PDB entry 8RUZ | X-ray diffraction, 1.82 A resolution | chains A and B

== Chain A ==
Molecule: Egl nine homolog 1
From: Homo sapiens
Notes: EC 1.14.11.29
Reference sequence: Q9GZT9 (EGLN1_HUMAN); residues 181-407 here = UniProt positions 181-407
Amino-acid sequence (227 residues; row label = number of the first residue in the row):
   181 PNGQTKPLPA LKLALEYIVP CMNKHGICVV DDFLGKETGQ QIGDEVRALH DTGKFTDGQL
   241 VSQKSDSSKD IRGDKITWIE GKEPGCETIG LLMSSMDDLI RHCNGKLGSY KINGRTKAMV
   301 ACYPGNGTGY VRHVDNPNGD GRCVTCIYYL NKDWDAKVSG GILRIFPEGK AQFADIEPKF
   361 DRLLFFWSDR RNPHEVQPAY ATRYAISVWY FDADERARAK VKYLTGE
Unresolved in the structure: 181-187, 407
Sequence notes: engineered mutation Ser-387 (Thr in Q9GZT9)
Swiss-Prot annotation at these positions:
  - region: Val-241 to Ile-251 (Beta(2)beta(3) 'finger-like' loop)
  - binding site (Fe cation): His-313, Asp-315, His-374
  - binding site (2-oxoglutarate): Arg-383
  - modified residue (S-nitrosocysteine): Cys-201, Cys-208, Cys-302, Cys-323, Cys-326
  - natural variant: Pro-317 (P317R: In ECYT3), Arg-371 (R371H: In ECYT3)
  - mutagenesis: Cys-201 (C201A: Little change in enzyme activity), Cys-208 (C208A: Little change in enzyme activity), Arg-252 (R252A: Reduced C-terminal ODD domain (CODD) hydroxylation of HIF1A), Asp-254 (D254A/K: Reduced C-terminal ODD domain (CODD) hxdroxylation of HIF1A), Cys-266 (C266A: Little change in enzyme activity), Cys-283 (C283A: Little change in enzyme activity), Cys-302 (C302A: Slight increase in enzyme activity), Tyr-303 (Y303F: No effect), Cys-323 (C323A: Little change in enzyme activity), Cys-326 (C326A: Slight increase in enzyme activity), Arg-383 (R383A: Reduces enzyme activity by 95%)

== Chain B ==
Molecule: Hypoxia-inducible Factor-2alpha
Reference sequence: Q99814 (EPAS1_HUMAN); numbering as in UniProt (aligned over 524-542)
Amino-acid sequence (19 residues; each row starts with the number of its first residue):
   524 LDLETLAPYI PMDGEDFQL

== Interface between chain A and chain B ==
Pairs across the interface (59):
  Gln-239(A) with Pro-531(B); Tyr-532(B), hydrogen bond (backbone-backbone)
  Leu-240(A) with Thr-528(B); Leu-529(B); Ala-530(B); Tyr-532(B)
  Val-241(A) with Glu-527(B); Ala-530(B), hydrogen bond (backbone-backbone); Pro-531(B); Tyr-532(B)
  Ser-242(A) with Glu-527(B), hydrogen bond (backbone-backbone); Thr-528(B)
  Lys-244(A) with Thr-528(B)
  Ile-251(A) with Thr-528(B)
  Arg-252(A) with Pro-531(B); Tyr-532(B)
  Trp-258(A) with Tyr-532(B)
  Asp-277(A) with Phe-540(B); Leu-542(B)
  Arg-281(A) with Leu-542(B), hydrogen bond (side chain-backbone)
  Asn-293(A) with Gln-541(B); Leu-542(B), hydrogen bond (backbone-backbone)
  Gly-294(A) with Phe-540(B); Leu-542(B)
  Arg-295(A) with Asp-539(B); Phe-540(B), hydrogen bond (backbone-backbone)
  Thr-296(A) with Ile-533(B)
  Tyr-310(A) with Leu-529(B), hydrogen bond (side chain-backbone); Ala-530(B); Pro-531(B)
  Arg-312(A) with Leu-529(B)
  His-313(A) with Leu-529(B); Pro-531(B)
  Val-314(A) with Ala-530(B)
  Asp-315(A) with Ala-530(B); Pro-531(B)
  Pro-317(A) with Leu-526(B), hydrophobic; Glu-527(B); Ala-530(B)
  Asn-318(A) with Glu-527(B)
  Asp-320(A) with Ile-533(B)
  Arg-322(A) with Pro-531(B), hydrogen bond (side chain-backbone); Ile-533(B)
  Arg-370(A) with Leu-526(B)
  Trp-389(A) with Pro-531(B), hydrophobic; Ile-533(B), hydrophobic
  Tyr-390(A) with Leu-542(B), hydrophobic
  Phe-391(A) with Ile-533(B), hydrophobic; Asp-539(B)
  Arg-396(A) with Ile-533(B); Pro-534(B), hydrogen bond (side chain-backbone); Met-535(B), hydrogen bond; Asp-539(B), salt bridge
  Lys-400(A) with Met-535(B), hydrogen bond (side chain-backbone); Asp-536(B), hydrogen bond (side chain-backbone); Glu-538(B); Asp-539(B), salt bridge
  Tyr-403(A) with Met-535(B), hydrophobic; Asp-536(B)
Other interface residues (no listed pair), chain A (34 interface residues in all): Ile-280, Ile-292, Val-311, Ala-399
Other interface residues (no listed pair), chain B (17 interface residues in all): Asp-525

== Summary ==
Chain A and chain B form an interface of 34 and 17 residues respectively, with 12 hydrogen bonds and 2 salt
bridges. Polar pairs include Arg-396(A)/Asp-539(B), Lys-400(A)/Asp-539(B) and Arg-281(A)/Leu-542(B).
Chain A is Egl nine homolog 1 (Homo sapiens) and chain B is Hypoxia-inducible Factor-2alpha; the structure,
Anaerobic HIF prolyl-hydroxylase-2 (PHD2) T387S variant bound to acetate (ACT) and Hypoxia-inducible
Factor-2alpha (HIF-2alpha), was determined by X-ray diffraction.
